Entry 1FWE (X-ray diffraction, 2.00 A resolution); this record covers chains B and C of the 3 polymer chains in the assembly.

== Chain B ==
Name: Urease
Source organism: Klebsiella aerogenes
Notes: EC 3.5.1.5; engineered mutation(s): C(C 319)A
UniProtKB: P18315 (URE2_KLEAE); residue numbers follow UniProt; this construct covers 1-106
Chain sequence (106 residues; numbered 1 to 106; the number before each row is that of its first residue):
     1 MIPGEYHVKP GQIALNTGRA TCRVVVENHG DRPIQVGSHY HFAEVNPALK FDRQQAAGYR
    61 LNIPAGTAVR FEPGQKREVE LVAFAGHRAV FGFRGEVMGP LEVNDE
Not modelled in the structure: 102-106
Curated features (UniProtKB/Swiss-Prot):
  - mutagenesis: His39 (H39A: Reduces activity by 20% and reduces thermal stability above 50 degrees Celsius), His41 (H41A: Reduces activity by 30% and reduces thermal stability above 50 degrees Celsius)

== Chain C ==
Name: Urease
Source organism: Klebsiella aerogenes
Notes: EC 3.5.1.5; engineered mutation(s): C(C 319)A
UniProtKB: P18314 (URE1_KLEAE); residues 1-567 here = UniProt positions 1-567
Chain sequence (567 residues; numbered 1 to 567; the number before each row is that of its first residue):
     1 MSNISRQAYA DMFGPTVGDK VRLADTELWI EVEDDLTTYG EEVKFGGGKV IRDGMGQGQM
    61 LAADCVDLVL TNALIVDHWG IVKADIGVKD GRIFAIGKAG NPDIQPNVTI PIGAATEVIA
   121 AEGKIVTAGG IDTHIHWICP QQAEEALVSG VTTMVGGGTG PAAGTHATTC TPGPWYISRM
   181 LQAADSLPVN IGLLGKGNVS QPDALREQVA AGVIGLKIHE DWGATPAAID CALTVADEMD
   241 IQVALHSDTL NESGFVEDTL AAIGGRTIHT FHTEGAGGGH APDIITACAH PNILPSSTNP
   301 TLPYTLNTID EHLDMLMVAH HLDPDIAEDV AFAESRIRRE TIAAEDVLHD LGAFSLTSSD
   361 SQAMGRVGEV ILRTWQVAHR MKVQRGALAE ETGDNDNFRV KRYIAKYTIN PALTHGIAHE
   421 VGSIEVGKLA DLVVWSPAFF GVKPATVIKG GMIAIAPMGD INASIPTPQP VHYRPMFGAL
   481 GSARHHCRLT FLSQAAAANG VAERLNLRSA IAVVKGCRTV QKADMVHNSL QPNITVDAQT
   541 YEVRVDGELI TSEPADVLPM AQRYFLF
Not modelled in the structure: 1, 318-331
Differences from the reference sequence: modified residue (217); conflict Ala319 (Cys in P18314)
Modified residues: Lys217 (lysine nz-carboxylic acid; KCX)
Curated features (UniProtKB/Swiss-Prot):
  - active site: His320 (Proton donor)
  - binding site (Ni(2+)): His134, His136, Lys217, His246, His272, Asp360
  - binding site (substrate): His219
  - modified residue: Lys217 (N6-carboxylysine)
  - mutagenesis: His134 (H134A: Abrogates activity and reduces binding to nickel ions), His136 (H136A: Abrogates activity and reduces binding to nickel ions), Lys217 (K217A/C/E: Reduces activity 8000-fold and abrogates binding to nickel ions), His219 (H219A: Reduces activity 500-fold and increases KM 1000-fold. Resistant to inactivation by diethylpyrocarbonate and iodoacetamide; H219N/Q: Increases KM 100-fold; optimum pH is 6), Asp221 (D221A: Reduces activity 1000-fold and increases KM 10-fold; D221N: Reduces activity 50-fold), His246 (H246A: Abrogates activity and reduces binding to nickel ions), His312 (H312A: Enhances thermal stability above 50 degrees Celsius), His320 (H320A: Reduces activity 100000-fold, but increases KM only 3-fold; optimum pH is 6.75. Resistant to inactivation by diethylpyrocarbonate and iodoacetamide ...), Arg336 (R336Q: Reduces activity 10000-fold, but has no effect on KM)
Metal / ion sites: Ni2+ site 1: His134, His136, Lys217, Asp360 (together with acetohydroxamic acid); Ni2+ site 2: Lys217, His246, His272 (together with acetohydroxamic acid)
Small-molecule neighbours:
  - acetohydroxamic acid (HAE): His134, His136, Ala167, Lys217, His219, His246, His272, Gly277, Arg336, Asp360, Ala363
  - acetohydroxamic acid: His134, His136, Ala167, Thr169, Lys217, His219, His246, His272, Gly277, Arg336, Asp360, Ala363

== Chain B / chain C interface ==
Contacting residue pairs (85; chain B residue first):
  Met1(B) - Arg22(C)
  Met1(B) - Asp25(C)
  Met1(B) - Arg563(C)
  Ile2(B) - Arg22(C)
  Pro3(B) - Ala24(C)
  Pro3(B) - Asp25(C)
  Pro3(B) - Ala438(C)
  Pro3(B) - Tyr564(C)
  Gly4(B) - Val21(C)
  Gly4(B) - Arg22(C)
  Gly4(B) - Ala24(C)  hydrogen bond (backbone-backbone)
  Gly4(B) - Pro437(C)
  Gly4(B) - Ala438(C)
  Glu5(B) - Val21(C)
  Glu5(B) - Arg22(C)  salt bridge
  Glu5(B) - Trp29(C)
  Tyr6(B) - Pro15(C)
  Tyr6(B) - Lys20(C)
  Tyr6(B) - Val21(C)  hydrophobic
  Tyr6(B) - Gly123(C)
  His7(B) - Asp19(C)
  His7(B) - Lys20(C)  hydrogen bond (backbone-backbone)
  His7(B) - Trp29(C)
  Val8(B) - Arg6(C)
  Val8(B) - Gln7(C)
  Val8(B) - Ala10(C)  hydrophobic
  Val8(B) - Asp19(C)
  Lys9(B) - Arg6(C)
  Lys9(B) - Val17(C)
  Lys9(B) - Asp19(C)  hydrogen bond (backbone-side chain)
  Gly11(B) - Ser5(C)
  Gly11(B) - Arg6(C)  hydrogen bond (backbone-backbone)
  Gln12(B) - Asn3(C)
  Gln12(B) - Ile4(C)
  Gln12(B) - Ser5(C)
  Gln12(B) - Arg6(C)
  Ile13(B) - Asn3(C)
  Ile13(B) - Ile4(C)  hydrogen bond (backbone-backbone)
  Ile13(B) - Arg6(C)
  Ile13(B) - Tyr39(C)  hydrophobic
  Ala14(B) - Ser2(C)
  Ala14(B) - Tyr39(C)
  Leu15(B) - Ser2(C)  hydrogen bond (backbone-backbone)
  Leu15(B) - Ile4(C)  hydrophobic
  Leu15(B) - Tyr39(C)
  Leu15(B) - Gly40(C)
  Asn16(B) - Tyr39(C)  hydrogen bond (backbone-backbone)
  Asn16(B) - Gly40(C)
  Asn16(B) - Glu41(C)
  Arg19(B) - Glu41(C)  salt bridge
  Arg19(B) - Pro106(C)
  Gly37(B) - Gly48(C)
  His39(B) - Gly40(C)
  His39(B) - Glu41(C)  salt bridge
  His39(B) - Val50(C)
  His39(B) - Met55(C)
  Tyr40(B) - Met55(C)  hydrophobic
  Arg60(B) - Gly40(C)
  Arg60(B) - Glu41(C)  salt bridge
  Asn62(B) - Ser2(C)  hydrogen bond (side chain-backbone)
  Pro64(B) - Ser2(C)
  Ala65(B) - Phe13(C)
  Ala65(B) - Gly40(C)
  Ala65(B) - Glu42(C)
  Ala65(B) - Val50(C)  hydrophobic
  Gly66(B) - Lys49(C)  hydrogen bond (backbone-side chain)
  Gly66(B) - Val50(C)
  Phe84(B) - Ile104(C)  hydrophobic
  Ala85(B) - Asp103(C)
  Ala85(B) - Ile104(C)  hydrogen bond (backbone-backbone)
  Ala85(B) - Pro106(C)
  Gly86(B) - Pro102(C)
  Gly86(B) - Asp103(C)
  Gly86(B) - Gln105(C)
  His87(B) - Pro102(C)  hydrogen bond (backbone-backbone)
  His87(B) - Asp103(C)  salt bridge
  Arg88(B) - Asp103(C)  hydrogen bond (backbone-backbone)
  Ala89(B) - Asp103(C)  hydrogen bond (backbone-backbone)
  Ala89(B) - Ile104(C)
  Phe91(B) - Gly54(C)
  Phe91(B) - Gln59(C)
  Phe91(B) - Asp103(C)
  Gly92(B) - Asp53(C)
  Phe93(B) - Gly54(C)
  Phe93(B) - Met55(C)  hydrophobic
Interface residues without a listed pair, chain B (37 interface residues in all): Pro10, Ser38, Ile63, Thr67
Interface residues without a listed pair, chain C (44 interface residues in all): Tyr9, Met12, Thr16, Gly18, Lys44, Arg52

== In short ==
Chain B and chain C form an interface of 37 and 44 residues respectively; the contacts include 13 hydrogen
bonds and 5 salt bridges. Polar pairs include Glu5(B)-Arg22(C), Arg19(B)-Glu41(C) and His39(B)-Glu41(C).
Ligands of chain C: acetohydroxamic acid.
Chain B is Urease and chain C is Urease, both from Klebsiella aerogenes; the structure, Klebsiella aerogenes
urease, C319A variant with acetohydroxamic acid (aha) bound, was determined by X-ray diffraction together with
1FWA, 1FWB, 1FWC, 1FWD, 1FWF, 1FWG, 1FWH and 1FWJ from the same study.
